Entry 4IDE (X-ray diffraction, 1.60 A resolution); this record covers chain A.

# Chain A
Protein: Ripening-induced protein
Source organism: Fragaria vesca
Reference sequence: O23939 (O23939_FRAVE); residues 2-321 here correspond to UniProt positions 17-336 (UniProt number = residue number + 15)
Chain sequence (332 residues; numbered -10 to 321; the number before each row is that of its first residue; numbers below 1 keep their minus sign (Met-10 is residue -10)):
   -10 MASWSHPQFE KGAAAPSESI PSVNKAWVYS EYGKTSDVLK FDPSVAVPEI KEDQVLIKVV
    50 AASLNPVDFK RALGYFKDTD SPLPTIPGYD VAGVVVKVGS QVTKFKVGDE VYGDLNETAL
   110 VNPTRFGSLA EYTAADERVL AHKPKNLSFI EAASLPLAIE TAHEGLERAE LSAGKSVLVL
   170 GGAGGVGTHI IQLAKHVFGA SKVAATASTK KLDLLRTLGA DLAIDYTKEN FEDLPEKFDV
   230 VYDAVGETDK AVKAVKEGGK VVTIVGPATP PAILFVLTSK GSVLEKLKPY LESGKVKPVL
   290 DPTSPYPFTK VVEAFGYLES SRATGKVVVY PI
Not modelled in the structure: -10 to 0
Sequence notes: expression tag (-10 to 1)
Small-molecule neighbours:
  - NADP+ (3XX; (2E)-2-ethylidene-4-hydroxy-5-methylfuran-3(2H)-one): Pro55, Val56, Lys59, Ala108, Leu109, Leu146, Ile253, Val265, Leu266
  - NADP (NAP; NADP nicotinamide-adenine-dinucleotide phosphate): Pro55, Lys59, Leu146, Thr150, Gly170, Ala172, Gly173, Gly174, Val175, Gly176, Thr195, Ala196, Ser197, Lys200, Tyr215, Ala233, Val234, Ile253, Val254, Phe264, Val265, Leu266, Leu307, Ser310, Arg311, Ala312, Thr313, Gly314

# Overview
Chain A binds NADP and NADP+.
Chain A is Ripening-induced protein (Fragaria vesca); the structure, Structure of the Fragaria x ananassa
enone oxidoreductase in complex with NADP+ and EDHMF, was determined by X-ray diffraction together with 4IDA,
4IDB, 4IDC, 4IDD and 4IDF from the same study.
